PDB entry 8TBM | X-ray diffraction, 1.57 A resolution | chains A and D

== Chain A ==
Protein: GTPase KRas
Organism: Homo sapiens
Notes: EC 3.6.5.2
Reference sequence: P01116 (RASK_HUMAN), isoform P01116-2; residue numbers follow UniProt; this construct covers 1-169
Chain sequence (170 residues; numbered 0 to 169; the number before each row is that of its first residue; numbering starts at 0):
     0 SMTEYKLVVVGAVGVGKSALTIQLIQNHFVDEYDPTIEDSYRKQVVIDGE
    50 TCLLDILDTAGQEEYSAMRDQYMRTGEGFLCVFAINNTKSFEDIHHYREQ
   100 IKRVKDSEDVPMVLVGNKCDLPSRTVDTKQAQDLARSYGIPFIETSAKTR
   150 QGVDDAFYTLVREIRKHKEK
Unresolved in the structure: 168-169
Differences from the reference sequence: expression tag (0); engineered mutation V12 (Gly in P01116)
Swiss-Prot annotation at these positions:
  - motif: Y32 to Y40 (Effector region)
  - binding site (GTP): G10, A11, G13 to A18, V29 to T35, A59, G60, N116 to D119
  - modified residue: M1 (N-acetylmethionine), T2 (N-acetylthreonine), K104 (N6-acetyllysine)
  - glycosylation: T35 (Microbial infection: O-linked (Glc) threonine)
  - natural variant: K5 (K5E: In NS3; K5N: In GASC), G10 (G10GG: In AML), V12 (G12V: In GASC; this construct carries the variant), G13 (G13D: In GASC, JMML and OES; G13R: In pylocytic astrocytoma), V14 (V14I: In NS3), L19 (L19F: In OES), Q22 (Q22E: In CFC2; Q22R: In NS3), P34 (P34L: In NS3; P34Q: In NS3; P34R: In CFC2), I36 (I36M: In NS3), T58 (T58I: In NS3), A59 (A59T: In GASC), G60 (G60R: In CFC2; G60S: In NS3), 8 further natural variant entries in UniProt
  - mutagenesis: D38 (D38A: Decreased interaction with MAPKAP1/SIN1), Y40 (Y40A: Decreased interaction with MAPKAP1/SIN1), Q61 (Q61L: Promotes GTP binding)
Ion coordination: Mg2+: S17, T35 (together with GMP-PNP)
Small-molecule neighbours:
  - GMP-PNP (GNP; phosphoaminophosphonic acid-guanylate ester): A11, V12, G13, V14, G15, K16, S17, A18, F28, V29, D30, E31, Y32, D33, P34, T35, T58, A59, G60, Q61, N116, K117, D119, L120, S145, A146, K147
  - rmc-7977 (ZNI; (1R,5S,6r)-N-[(1P,7S,9S,13S,20M)-20-{5-(4-cyclopropylpiperazin-1-yl)-2-[(1S)-1-methoxyethyl]pyridin-3-yl}-21-ethyl-17,17-dimethyl-8,14-dioxo-15-oxa-4-thia-9,21,27,28-tetraazapentacyclo[17.5.2.1~2,5~.1~9,13~.0~22,26~]octacosa-1(24),2,5(28),19,22,25-hexaen-7-yl]-3-oxabicyclo[3.1.0]hexane-6-carboxamide): Y32, P34, T35, I36, E37, A59, Q61, Y64, M67
What the authors report for this chain:
  - binding site for rmc-7977: Y32, Y64

== Chain D ==
Protein: Peptidyl-prolyl cis-trans isomerase A
Organism: Homo sapiens
Notes: EC 5.2.1.8
Reference sequence: P62937 (PPIA_HUMAN); residues 1-165 here = UniProt positions 1-165
Chain sequence (166 residues; numbered 0 to 165; the number before each row is that of its first residue; numbering starts at 0):
     0 SMVNPTVFFDIAVDGEPLGRVSFELFADKVPKTAENFRALSTGEKGFGYK
    50 GSCFHRIIPGFMCQGGDFTRHNGTGGKSIYGEKFEDENFILKHTGPGILS
   100 MANAGPNTNGSQFFICTAKTEWLDGKHVVFGKVKEGMNIVEAMERFGSRN
   150 GKTSKKITIADCGQLE
Unresolved in the structure: 0-2
Differences from the reference sequence: expression tag (0)
Swiss-Prot annotation at these positions:
  - modified residue: M1 (N-acetylmethionine), V2 (N-acetylvaline), K28 (N6-acetyllysine), K44 (N6-acetyllysine), K76 (N6-acetyllysine), S77 (Phosphoserine), K82 (N6-acetyllysine), T93 (Phosphothreonine), K125 (N6-acetyllysine), K131 (N6-acetyllysine), K133 (N6-acetyllysine)
  - glycosylation: N108 (N-linked (GlcNAc...) asparagine)
  - cross-link (Glycyl lysine isopeptide (Lys-Gly)): K28 (interchain with G-Cter in SUMO2), K82 (interchain with G-Cter in SUMO2)
  - mutagenesis: R55 (R55A: Loss of peptidyl-prolyl cis-trans isomerase activity. No loss of its interaction with BSG/CD147 or its ability to induce leukocyte chemotaxis. No effect on its interaction with MAP3K5/ASK1 ...), F60 (F60A: Loss of ability to stimulate MAPK/ERK phosphorylation), R69 (R69A: No effect on peptidyl-prolyl cis-trans isomerase activity. Reduced interaction with BSG/CD147 and ability to induce leukocyte chemotaxis), H70 (H70A: No effect on peptidyl-prolyl cis-trans isomerase activity. Reduced interaction with BSG/CD147 and ability to induce leukocyte chemotaxis), T107 (T107A: No effect on peptidyl-prolyl cis-trans isomerase activity. Reduced interaction with BSG/CD147 and ability to induce leukocyte chemotaxis), F113 (F113A: Reduced ability to stimulate MAPK/ERK phosphorylation), W121 (W121A: 200-fold decrease of sensitivity to CsA. Reduced ability to stimulate MAPK/ERK phosphorylation; W121E: Loss of peptidyl-prolyl cis-trans isomerase activity ...), K125 (K125Q: Acetylation-mimetic mutant; no effect on its interaction with TARDBP; K125R: Loss of acetylation and interaction with TARDBP), H126 (H126A: Loss of peptidyl-prolyl cis-trans isomerase activity and interaction with HCV NS5A. Loss of ability to stimulate MAPK/ERK phosphorylation)
Small-molecule neighbours: rmc-7977 (ZNI; (1R,5S,6r)-N-[(1P,7S,9S,13S,20M)-20-{5-(4-cyclopropylpiperazin-1-yl)-2-[(1S)-1-methoxyethyl]pyridin-3-yl}-21-ethyl-17,17-dimethyl-8,14-dioxo-15-oxa-4-thia-9,21,27,28-tetraazapentacyclo[17.5.2.1~2,5~.1~9,13~.0~22,26~]octacosa-1(24),2,5(28),19,22,25-hexaen-7-yl]-3-oxabicyclo[3.1.0]hexane-6-carboxamide): R55, I57, F60, M61, Q63, G72, T73, A101, N102, A103, Q111, F113, E120, W121, L122, H126, R148
What the authors report for this chain:
  - binding site for rmc-7977: R55, F60, M61, F113, W121

== Chain A / chain D interface ==
Contacting residue pairs - 14 pairs, chain A then chain D:
  E31(A) with R69(D), salt bridge; N71(D), hydrogen bond; T73(D), hydrogen bond
  Y32(A) with T73(D)
  D33(A) with T73(D)
  P34(A) with R55(D)
  I36(A) with R55(D)
  E37(A) with R148(D), salt bridge; N149(D), hydrogen bond (backbone-side chain)
  D38(A) with N149(D), hydrogen bond
  E63(A) with W121(D); K125(D), salt bridge
  Y64(A) with W121(D), hydrogen bond; L122(D)
Interface residues without a listed pair, chain D (12 interface residues in all): I57, G72, A103

== Summary ==
9 residues of chain A and 12 residues of chain D are in contact, with 5 hydrogen bonds and 3 salt bridges.
Polar pairs include E31(A)-R69(D), E37(A)-R148(D) and E63(A)-K125(D). Rmc-7977 is bound between chain A and
chain D. The paper reports a binding site for rmc-7977 at Y32(A), Y64(A) and R55(D) among others.
Here chain A is GTPase KRas and chain D is Peptidyl-prolyl cis-trans isomerase A, both from Homo sapiens.
Entry 8TBM (Tricomplex of RMC-7977, KRAS G12V, and CypA) was determined by X-ray diffraction, deposited
together with 8TBF, 8TBG, 8TBH, 8TBI, 8TBJ, 8TBK, 8TBL and 8TBN.
